5HMG - chains B and E of the 6 polymer chains in the assembly; structure by X-ray diffraction, 3.20 A resolution.

# Chain B
Protein: Hemagglutinin HA2 chain
Source organism: Influenza A virus (A/Aichi/2/1968(H3N2))
UniProtKB: P03437 (HEMA_I68A0); residues 1-175 here correspond to UniProt positions 346-520 (UniProt number = residue number + 345)
Amino-acid sequence (175 residues; each row starts with the number of its first residue):
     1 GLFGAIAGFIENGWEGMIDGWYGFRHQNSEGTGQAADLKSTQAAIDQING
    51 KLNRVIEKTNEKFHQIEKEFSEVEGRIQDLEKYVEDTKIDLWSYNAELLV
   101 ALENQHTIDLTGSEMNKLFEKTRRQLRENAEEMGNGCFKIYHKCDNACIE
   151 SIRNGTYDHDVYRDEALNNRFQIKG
Construct notes: conflict G112 (Asp457 in P03437)
Cystine bridges: C144-C148
Covalent attachments: N-acetylglucosamine (NAG) linked to N154
Swiss-Prot annotation at these positions:
  - glycosylation: N154 (N-linked (GlcNAc...) asparagine)

# Chain E
Protein: Hemagglutinin HA1 chain
Source organism: Influenza A virus (A/Aichi/2/1968(H3N2))
UniProtKB: P03437 (HEMA_I68A0); residues 1-328 here correspond to UniProt positions 17-344 (UniProt number = residue number + 16)
Amino-acid sequence (328 residues; numbered 1 to 328; the number before each row is that of its first residue):
     1 QDLPGNDNSTATLCLGHHAVPNGTLVKTITDDQIEVTNATELVQSSSTGK
    51 ICNNPHRILDGIDCTLIDALLGDPHCDVFQNETWDLFVERSKAFSNCYPY
   101 DVPDYASLRSLVASSGTLEFITEGFTWTGVTQNGGSNACKRGPGSGFFSR
   151 LNWLTKSGSTYPVLNVTMPNNDNFDKLYIWGIHHPSTNQEQTSLYVQASG
   201 RVTVSTRRSQQTIIPNIGSRPWVRGLSSRISIYWTIVKPGDVLVINSNGN
   251 LIAPRGYFKMRTGKSSIMRSDAPIDTCISECITPNGSIPNDKPFQNVNKI
   301 TYGACPKYVKQNTLKLATGMRNVPEKQT
Cystine bridges: C52-C277, C64-C76, C97-C139, C281-C305
Covalent attachments: N-acetylglucosamine (NAG) linked to N38, N81, N285; glycan linked to N165
Ligand contacts: N-acetyl-alpha-neuraminic acid (SIA): Y98, G135, S136, N137, A138, W153, T155, H183, E190, L194, L226, S228
Swiss-Prot annotation at these positions:
  - glycosylation (N-linked (GlcNAc...) asparagine): N8, N22, N38, N81, N165, N285

# Chain B / chain E interface
Residue-residue contacts - 9 pairs, chain B then chain E:
  Q47(B) - T30(E)
  G50(B) - T30(E)
  K51(B) - I29(E)
  K51(B) - T30(E)
  R54(B) - K27(E)
  R54(B) - T28(E)  hydrogen bond (side chain-backbone)
  E103(B) - I29(E)
  H106(B) - I29(E)
  H106(B) - T30(E)
Also at the interface, not in a pair above, chain B (7 interface residues in all): L110
Also at the interface, not in a pair above, chain E (6 interface residues in all): D31, D32

# Overview
Chain B and chain E form an interface of 7 and 6 residues respectively, with 1 hydrogen bond. The
hydrogen-bonded pair is R54(B)-T28(E). Bound to chain E: N-acetyl-alpha-neuraminic acid. Covalently linked
N-acetylglucosamine: at N154(B). N-acetylglucosamine is covalently linked to N38(E), N81(E) and N285(E).
Here chain B is Hemagglutinin HA2 chain and chain E is Hemagglutinin HA1 chain, both from Influenza A virus
(A/Aichi/2/1968(H3N2)). Entry 5HMG (Refinement of the influenza virus hemagglutinin by simulated annealing)
was determined by X-ray diffraction, deposited together with 2HMG, 3HMG and 4HMG.
